PDB entry 6RFQ | electron microscopy, 3.30 A resolution | chains A and Y of the 41 polymer chains in the assembly

[Chain A]
Molecule: Subunit NUAM of NADH:Ubiquinone Oxidoreductase (Complex I)
Source organism: Yarrowia lipolytica
Notes: EC 1.6.99.3
Reference sequence: Q9UUU3 (Q9UUU3_YARLL); numbering as in UniProt (aligned over 1-728)
Sequence (728 residues; each row starts with the number of its first residue):
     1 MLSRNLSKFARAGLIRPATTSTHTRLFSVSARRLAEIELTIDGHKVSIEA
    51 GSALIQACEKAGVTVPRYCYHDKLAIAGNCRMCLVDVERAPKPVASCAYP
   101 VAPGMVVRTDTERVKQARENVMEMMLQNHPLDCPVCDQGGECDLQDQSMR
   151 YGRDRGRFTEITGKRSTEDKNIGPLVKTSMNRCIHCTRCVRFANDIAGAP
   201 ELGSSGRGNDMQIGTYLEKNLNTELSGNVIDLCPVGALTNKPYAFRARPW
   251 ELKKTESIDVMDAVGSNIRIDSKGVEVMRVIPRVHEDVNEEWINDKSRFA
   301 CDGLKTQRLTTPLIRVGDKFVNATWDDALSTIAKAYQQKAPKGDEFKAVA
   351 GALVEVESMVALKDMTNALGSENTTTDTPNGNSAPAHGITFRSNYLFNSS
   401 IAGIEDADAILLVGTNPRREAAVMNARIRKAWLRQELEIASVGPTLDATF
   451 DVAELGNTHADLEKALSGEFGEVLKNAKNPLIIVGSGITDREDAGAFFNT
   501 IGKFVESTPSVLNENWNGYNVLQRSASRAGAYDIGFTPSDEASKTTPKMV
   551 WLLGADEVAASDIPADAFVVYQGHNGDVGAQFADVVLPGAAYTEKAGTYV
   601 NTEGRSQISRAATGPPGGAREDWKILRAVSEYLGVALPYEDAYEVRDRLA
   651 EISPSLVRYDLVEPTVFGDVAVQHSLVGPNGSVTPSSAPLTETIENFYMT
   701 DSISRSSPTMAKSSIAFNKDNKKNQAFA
Disordered / not traced: 1-34
Bound ions: 2Fe-2S cluster Fe: Cys69, Cys80, Cys83, Cys97; 4Fe-4S cluster Fe site 1: His129, Cys133, Cys136, Cys142; 4Fe-4S cluster Fe site 2: Cys183, Cys186, Cys189, Cys233
Residues lining bound ligands:
  - 2Fe-2S cluster (FES): Arg67, Tyr68, Cys69, Tyr70, Ala77, Gly78, Asn79, Cys80, Arg81, Met82, Cys83, Ala95, Cys97
  - 4Fe-4S cluster (SF4), molecule 1: His129, Pro130, Asp132, Cys133, Cys136, Gln138, Cys142, Leu144, Gln145, Arg182, Val235, Gly236
  - 4Fe-4S cluster (SF4), molecule 2: Met180, Cys183, Ile184, His185, Cys186, Thr187, Arg188, Cys189, Ile213, Cys233, Pro234, Val235, Ala237, Leu238

[Chain Y]
Molecule: Subunit NUYM of NADH:Ubiquinone Oxidoreductase (Complex I)
Source organism: Yarrowia lipolytica
Reference sequence: A0A1D8N7X0 (A0A1D8N7X0_YARLL); residue numbers follow UniProt; this construct covers 1-161
Sequence (161 residues; each row starts with the number of its first residue):
     1 MLSRSLRQLSQPSVRSFATSARLLQKKDVPEVGVNLDNVPAHEIVSGAPA
    51 ELSRNRVVRIYQQAKPATQSGEYGTFAWRLDWDIVDVANRWENDLIGWQS
   101 SGDYMQATQMKFTSKESAIKFANKQGWDFYIQEPHHRKFRVKQYANNFVH
   151 SYGKLKHIRTK
Disordered / not traced: 1-38

[Interface between chain A and chain Y]
Residue-residue contacts (83):
  Ile48(A) - Phe139(Y)  hydrophobic
  Glu49(A) - Phe139(Y)
  Glu49(A) - Val141(Y)
  Ala50(A) - Val141(Y)
  Gly51(A) - Val141(Y)
  Gly51(A) - Lys142(Y)
  Gly51(A) - Gln143(Y)
  Ser52(A) - Val141(Y)
  Ser52(A) - Lys142(Y)
  Ala53(A) - Lys142(Y)  hydrogen bond (backbone-backbone)
  Gln56(A) - Phe139(Y)
  Gln56(A) - Arg140(Y)  hydrogen bond (side chain-backbone)
  Gln56(A) - Lys142(Y)
  Glu59(A) - Glu72(Y)
  Arg67(A) - Ser70(Y)  hydrogen bond
  Tyr70(A) - Lys142(Y)  hydrogen bond
  His71(A) - Lys142(Y)  hydrogen bond (backbone-side chain)
  Asp72(A) - Arg137(Y)  salt bridge
  Asp72(A) - Lys142(Y)  hydrogen bond (backbone-side chain)
  Leu74(A) - Lys142(Y)
  Ala75(A) - Asn147(Y)
  Ala75(A) - Arg159(Y)
  Ile76(A) - Lys142(Y)
  Ile76(A) - Tyr144(Y)
  Ile76(A) - Asn147(Y)  hydrogen bond (backbone-side chain)
  Ala98(A) - Tyr144(Y)  hydrophobic
  Gln138(A) - Thr68(Y)
  Glu141(A) - Thr68(Y)
  Glu141(A) - Gln69(Y)
  Cys142(A) - Gln69(Y)
  Asp143(A) - Ser70(Y)
  Asp146(A) - Gln69(Y)
  Thr187(A) - Lys161(Y)
  Val190(A) - Thr160(Y)
  Asn194(A) - His157(Y)
  Asn194(A) - Ile158(Y)  hydrogen bond (side chain-backbone)
  Asn194(A) - Arg159(Y)
  Asn194(A) - Thr160(Y)
  Asp195(A) - His157(Y)  salt bridge
  Asp231(A) - Ala67(Y)
  Asp231(A) - Thr68(Y)
  Lys253(A) - Ile84(Y)
  Glu256(A) - Arg59(Y)
  Glu256(A) - Gln62(Y)
  Glu256(A) - Ala64(Y)
  Glu256(A) - Gln132(Y)  hydrogen bond
  Arg269(A) - Gln63(Y)
  Arg269(A) - Pro66(Y)
  Gly274(A) - Asn89(Y)
  Gly274(A) - Arg90(Y)
  Val275(A) - Arg90(Y)
  Val275(A) - Gln99(Y)
  Ile281(A) - Ala67(Y)  hydrophobic
  Pro282(A) - Ala67(Y)
  Arg283(A) - Ala64(Y)
  Arg283(A) - Gln132(Y)
  Val284(A) - His135(Y)
  His285(A) - His135(Y)
  Glu286(A) - His136(Y)
  Glu286(A) - Lys138(Y)
  Glu291(A) - Arg137(Y)  salt bridge
  Glu405(A) - Lys138(Y)  salt bridge
  Trp432(A) - Lys156(Y)
  Leu433(A) - His157(Y)
  Arg434(A) - Arg140(Y)
  Ile608(A) - Arg59(Y)
  Ile608(A) - Tyr130(Y)  hydrophobic
  Ser609(A) - Arg59(Y)
  Arg610(A) - Arg59(Y)
  Arg610(A) - Tyr61(Y)
  Arg610(A) - Asp81(Y)  salt bridge
  Arg610(A) - Trp82(Y)  hydrogen bond (side chain-backbone)
  Arg610(A) - Asp83(Y)  salt bridge
  Ala611(A) - Ile84(Y)
  Ala612(A) - Ile84(Y)
  Thr613(A) - Ile84(Y)
  Thr613(A) - Asn89(Y)
  Gly614(A) - Asn89(Y)
  Pro615(A) - Asp86(Y)
  Tyr643(A) - Val57(Y)
  Tyr643(A) - Asp128(Y)
  Tyr659(A) - Tyr130(Y)
  Asp660(A) - His135(Y)  salt bridge
Interface residues without a listed pair, chain A (59 interface residues in all): Lys73, Ala77, Gly140, Ser204, Arg429, Asp451
Interface residues without a listed pair, chain Y (42 interface residues in all): Lys65, Trp91

[In short]
The interface between chain A and chain Y involves 59 residues on one side and 42 on the other, with 10
hydrogen bonds and 7 salt bridges. Polar pairs include Asp72(A)-Arg137(Y), Asp195(A)-His157(Y) and
Glu291(A)-Arg137(Y). Ligands of chain A: 4Fe-4S cluster and 2Fe-2S cluster.
Here chain A is Subunit NUAM of NADH:Ubiquinone Oxidoreductase (Complex I) and chain Y is Subunit NUYM of
NADH:Ubiquinone Oxidoreductase (Complex I), both from Yarrowia lipolytica. Entry 6RFQ (Cryo-EM structure of a
respiratory complex I assembly intermediate with NDUFAF2) was determined by electron microscopy (same
publication as 6RFR and 6RFS).
